6TMJ - chains K and P2 of the 15 polymer chains in the assembly; structure by electron microscopy, 3.50 A resolution.

== Chain K ==
Name: subunit a
From: Toxoplasma gondii (strain ATCC 50853 / GT1)
UniProt: A0A125YSI9 (A0A125YSI9_TOXGG); residues 1-224 here = UniProt positions 1-224
Sequence (224 residues; each row starts with the number of its first residue):
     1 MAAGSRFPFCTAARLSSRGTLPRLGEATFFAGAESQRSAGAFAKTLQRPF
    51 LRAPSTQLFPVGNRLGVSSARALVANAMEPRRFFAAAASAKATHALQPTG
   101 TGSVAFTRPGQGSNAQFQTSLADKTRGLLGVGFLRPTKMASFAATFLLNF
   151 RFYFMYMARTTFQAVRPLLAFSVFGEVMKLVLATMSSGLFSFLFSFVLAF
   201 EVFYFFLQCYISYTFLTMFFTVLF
Unresolved in the structure: 1-150, 220-224

== Chain P2 ==
Name: subunit c
From: Toxoplasma gondii (strain ATCC 50853 / GT1)
UniProt: A0A125YJV2 (A0A125YJV2_TOXGG); residue numbers follow UniProt; this construct covers 1-166
Sequence (166 residues; row label = number of the first residue in the row):
     1 MFFSRLSLSALKAAPAREALPGLLSRQSFSSAGFSQFSSQKFFFSPSRNF
    51 SQSPLFQKHTPVHCNQRIASALVPTQQPAMTRQNPYAMQVGARYDAGVAS
   101 LSAAIALMSVGGVAQGIGSLFAALVSGTARNPSIKEDLFTYTLIGMGFLE
   151 FLGIICVLMSAVLLYS
Unresolved in the structure: 1-95

== Chain K / chain P2 interface ==
Contacting residue pairs (11):
  Met155(K) - Phe151(P2)  hydrophobic
  Arg159(K) - Gly147(P2)  hydrogen bond (side chain-backbone)
  Phe162(K) - Glu150(P2)
  Phe162(K) - Ile154(P2)  hydrophobic
  Gln163(K) - Glu150(P2)  hydrogen bond
  Arg166(K) - Glu150(P2)  salt bridge
  Tyr210(K) - Phe139(P2)
  Phe215(K) - Leu143(P2)
  Phe215(K) - Met146(P2)  hydrophobic
  Phe215(K) - Glu150(P2)
  Met218(K) - Leu143(P2)  hydrophobic
Other interface residues (no listed pair), chain K (9 interface residues in all): Thr214
Other interface residues (no listed pair), chain P2 (8 interface residues in all): Phe148
Interface features reported in the paper:
  - specific contacts: Arg166(K)-Glu150(P2) (salt bridge)

== Overview ==
9 residues of chain K and 8 residues of chain P2 are in contact, with 2 hydrogen bonds and 1 salt bridge.
Polar pairs include Arg166(K)-Glu150(P2), Arg159(K)-Gly147(P2) and Gln163(K)-Glu150(P2). The authors report a
salt bridge between Arg166(K) and Glu150(P2).
Here chain K is subunit a and chain P2 is subunit c, both from Toxoplasma gondii (strain ATCC 50853 / GT1).
Entry 6TMJ (Cryo-EM structure of Toxoplasma gondii mitochondrial ATP synthase dimer, rotor-stator model) was
determined by electron microscopy (same publication as 6TMG, 6TMH, 6TMI, 6TMK and 6TML).
